8GNJ - chains A and C of the 3 polymer chains in the assembly; structure by electron microscopy, 3.78 A resolution.

[Chain A]
Name: NAD(+) hydrolase SARM1
Source organism: Homo sapiens
Notes: EC 3.2.2.6, 3.2.2.-
Reference sequence: Q6SZW1 (SARM1_HUMAN); residues 1-724 here = UniProt positions 1-724
Amino-acid sequence (724 residues; each row starts with the number of its first residue):
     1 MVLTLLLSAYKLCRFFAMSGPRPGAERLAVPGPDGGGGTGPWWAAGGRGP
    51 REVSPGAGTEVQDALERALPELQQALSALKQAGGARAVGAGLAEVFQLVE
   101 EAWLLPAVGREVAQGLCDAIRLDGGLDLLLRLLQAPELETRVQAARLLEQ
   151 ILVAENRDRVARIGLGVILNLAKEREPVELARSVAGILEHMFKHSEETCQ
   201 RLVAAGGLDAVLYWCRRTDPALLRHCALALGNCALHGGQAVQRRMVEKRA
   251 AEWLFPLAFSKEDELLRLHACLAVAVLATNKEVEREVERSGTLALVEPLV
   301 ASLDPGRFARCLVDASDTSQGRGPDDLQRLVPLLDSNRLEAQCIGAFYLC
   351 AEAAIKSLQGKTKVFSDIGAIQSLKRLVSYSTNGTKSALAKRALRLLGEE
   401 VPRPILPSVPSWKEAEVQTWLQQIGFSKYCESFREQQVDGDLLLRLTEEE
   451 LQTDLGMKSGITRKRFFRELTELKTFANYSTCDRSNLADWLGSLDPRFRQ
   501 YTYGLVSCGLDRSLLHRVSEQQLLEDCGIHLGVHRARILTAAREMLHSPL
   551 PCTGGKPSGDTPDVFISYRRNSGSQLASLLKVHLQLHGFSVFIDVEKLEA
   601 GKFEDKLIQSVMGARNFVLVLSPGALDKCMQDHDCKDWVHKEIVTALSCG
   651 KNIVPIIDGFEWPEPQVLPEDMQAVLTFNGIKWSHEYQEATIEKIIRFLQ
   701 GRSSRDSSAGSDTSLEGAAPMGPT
Disordered / not traced: 1-57, 550-724
Swiss-Prot annotation at these positions:
  - active site: Glu642
  - binding site (NAD(+)): Trp103, Arg110, Glu149 to Arg157, His190 to Lys193, Arg569, Arg570, Glu599
  - modified residue (Phosphoserine): Ser548, Ser558
  - mutagenesis: Lys11 (K11A: No effect on mitochondrial localization), Arg14 (R14A: Loss in ability to localize to mitochondria and reduction in apoptotic activity), Arg22 (R22A: No effect on mitochondrial localization), Arg27 (R27A: No effect on mitochondrial localization), Trp103 (W103A: In WQH to A mutant: Increased NAD(+)-binding to ARM repeats, leading to decreased NAD(+) hydrolase activity; when associated with A-150 and A-190), Arg110 (R110A: In RRK to A mutant: Slightly reduced NAD(+)-binding to ARM repeats; when associated with A-157 and A-193 ...), Gln150 (Q150A: In WQH to A mutant: Increased NAD(+)-binding to ARM repeats, leading to decreased NAD(+) hydrolase activity; when associated with A-103 and A-190), Arg157 (R157A: In RRK to A mutant: Slightly reduced NAD(+)-binding to ARM repeats; when associated with A-110 and A-193 ...), His190 (H190A: In WQH to A mutant: Increased NAD(+)-binding to ARM repeats, leading to decreased NAD(+) hydrolase activity; when associated with A-103 and A-150), Lys193 (K193A: In RRK to A mutant: Slightly reduced NAD(+)-binding to ARM repeats; when associated with A-110 and A-157 ...), Arg249 (R249A: No effect on octamer formation; does not affect NAD(+) hydrolase activity), Trp253 (W253A: Constitutively active mutant; strong ability to trigger axonal degeneration caused by disrupted interaction between the TIR domain and ARM repeats), 46 further mutagenesis entries in UniProt
Small-molecule neighbours: beta-nicotinamide ribose monophosphate (NMN): Trp103, Arg110, Glu149, Gln150, Leu152, Val153, Ala154, Arg157, His190, Lys193, Ser316, Asp317, Thr318, Ser319, Gln320, Gly321
From the paper describing this entry:
  - binding site for beta-nicotinamide ribose monophosphate: Trp103, Arg110, Glu149, Gln150, Arg157, His190, Lys193, Ser316, Gly321
  - conformationally variable residues (loop rearrangement): Asp317
  - mutagenesis - W103A, R110A, K193M: abolished catalytic activity on beta-nicotinamide ribose monophosphate
  - mutagenesis - L257C, F476C: increased catalytic activity

[Chain C]
Name: Nanobody-C6
Source organism: Vicugna pacos
Notes: antibody fragment or engineered binder
Amino-acid sequence (119 residues; row label = number of the first residue in the row):
     1 MAVQLVESGGGLVQPGGSLRLSCAASVSISRIYVMAWYRQAPGKQREVVA
    51 VIRYDGTTNYPDSVKGRFTISRDNAKNTVYLQMNSLKPEDTAVYYCNANV
   101 ETWGQGTQVTVSSHHHHHH
Disordered / not traced: 114-119
Cystine bridges: Cys23-Cys96

[How chain A and chain C interact]
Contacting residue pairs (29; chain A residue first):
  Arg376(A) with Ser30(C)
  Ser379(A) with Ser30(C)
  Tyr380(A) with Ser30(C); Arg31(C), hydrogen bond (side chain-backbone); Ile32(C); Tyr33(C), hydrogen bond (side chain-backbone); Tyr54(C), hydrophobic
  Arg403(A) with Arg31(C), hydrogen bond (backbone-side chain)
  Pro404(A) with Arg31(C)
  Ile405(A) with Arg31(C), hydrogen bond (backbone-backbone); Tyr33(C); Asn99(C), hydrogen bond (backbone-side chain)
  Ser408(A) with Glu101(C)
  Trp412(A) with Val100(C), hydrophobic; Glu101(C), hydrogen bond
  Glu416(A) with Val100(C)
  Thr419(A) with Tyr38(C), hydrogen bond (backbone-side chain); Asn97(C)
  Trp420(A) with Val100(C)
  Gln422(A) with Arg46(C); Glu47(C); Val48(C)
  Gln423(A) with Val34(C); Tyr38(C); Val51(C); Val100(C)
  Glu472(A) with Tyr33(C), hydrogen bond
  Phe476(A) with Tyr33(C); Tyr54(C)
Other interface residues (no listed pair), chain A (17 interface residues in all): Leu406, Pro407
Other interface residues (no listed pair), chain C (19 interface residues in all): Val27, Gln45, Arg53, Trp103

[In short]
17 residues of chain A and 19 residues of chain C are in contact; the contacts include 8 hydrogen bonds. Among
the polar pairs are Tyr380(A)-Arg31(C), Tyr380(A)-Tyr33(C) and Arg403(A)-Arg31(C). From the paper: a binding
site for beta-nicotinamide ribose monophosphate at Trp103(A), Arg110(A) and Glu149(A) among others; W103A,
R110A and K193M of chain A abolish catalytic activity on beta-nicotinamide ribose monophosphate; 5
substitutions were tested in all.
Here chain A is NAD(+) hydrolase SARM1 (Homo sapiens) and chain C is Nanobody-C6 (Vicugna pacos). Entry 8GNJ
(Human SARM1 bounded with NMN and Nanobody-C6, Conformation 2) was determined by electron microscopy together
with 8GNI and 8GQ5 from the same study.
